PDB entry 4BDY | X-ray diffraction, 2.52 A resolution | chains A and B of the 4 polymer chains in the assembly

== Chain A (and B) ==
Name: Integrase
Organism: Human spumaretrovirus
Notes: EC 2.7.7.-; chain B of this document is another copy of the same molecule, construct and numbering; everything in this record applies to it too
UniProt: P14350 (POL_FOAMV); residues 1-392 here correspond to UniProt positions 752-1143 (UniProt number = residue number + 751)
Sequence (395 residues; numbered -2 to 392; the number before each row is that of its first residue; numbers below 1 keep their minus sign (Gly-2 is residue -2)):
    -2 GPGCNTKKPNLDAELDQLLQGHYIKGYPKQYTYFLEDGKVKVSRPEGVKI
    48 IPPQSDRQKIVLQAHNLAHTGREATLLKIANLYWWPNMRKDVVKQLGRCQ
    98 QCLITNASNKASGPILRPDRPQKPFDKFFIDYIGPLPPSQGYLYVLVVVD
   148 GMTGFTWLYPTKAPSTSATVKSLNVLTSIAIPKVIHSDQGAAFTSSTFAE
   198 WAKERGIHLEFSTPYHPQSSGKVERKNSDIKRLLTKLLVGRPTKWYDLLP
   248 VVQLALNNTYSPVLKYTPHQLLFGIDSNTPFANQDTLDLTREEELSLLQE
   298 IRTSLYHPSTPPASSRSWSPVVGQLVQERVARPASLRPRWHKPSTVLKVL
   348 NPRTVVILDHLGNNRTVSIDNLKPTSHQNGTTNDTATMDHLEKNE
Disordered / not traced: -2 to 7, 376-392 (chain B: -2 to 115, 300-392)
Differences from the reference sequence: expression tag (-2 to 0); variant Ser217 (Gly968 in P14350), Gly218 (Ser969 in P14350)
Ligand contacts:
  - XZ-89 (CIJ; 2-(3-chloro-4-fluorobenzyl)-4,5-dihydroxy-1H-isoindole-1,3(2H)-dione): Asp128, Tyr129, Asp185, Pro214, Gln215, Glu221
  - Zn2+ (ZN): His62, His66, Cys96, Cys99
UniProt features mapped onto this chain:
  - binding site (Mg(2+)): Asp123, Asp185
What the authors report for this chain:
  - binding site for XZ-89: Pro214, Gln215, Glu221

== Chain A / chain B interface ==
Residue-residue contacts - 59 pairs, chain A then chain B:
  Pro121(A) with Ile272(B)
  Phe122(A) with Phe270(B), hydrophobic; Asn275(B)
  Trp154(A) with Ile176(B)
  Asn171(A) with Pro247(B)
  Thr174(A) with Leu251(B)
  Ser175(A) with Pro247(B); Gln250(B); Leu251(B)
  Ile176(A) with Phe152(B); Trp154(B); Phe270(B), hydrophobic
  Ala177(A) with Leu251(B), hydrophobic; His266(B)
  Ile178(A) with Leu251(B), hydrophobic; Asn275(B), hydrogen bond (backbone-side chain); Thr276(B)
  Pro179(A) with Asn275(B)
  Lys180(A) with Asn275(B), hydrogen bond
  Pro247(A) with Ser175(B)
  Gln250(A) with Ser175(B), hydrogen bond (side chain-backbone)
  Leu251(A) with Thr174(B); Ser175(B)
  His266(A) with Phe122(B)
  Leu269(A) with Phe270(B)
  Phe270(A) with Phe122(B), hydrophobic; Leu269(B), hydrophobic; Phe270(B), hydrophobic
  Ile272(A) with Lys120(B); Phe122(B)
  Asp273(A) with Phe122(B)
  Ser274(A) with Phe122(B); Ala177(B); Ile178(B), hydrogen bond (side chain-backbone)
  Asn275(A) with Ile178(B), hydrogen bond (backbone-backbone); Pro179(B), hydrogen bond (side chain-backbone); Lys180(B); Arg202(B); Gly203(B), hydrogen bond (side chain-backbone)
  Thr283(A) with Lys120(B), hydrogen bond (backbone-side chain)
  Leu284(A) with Arg117(B); Pro118(B)
  Leu286(A) with Pro118(B); Lys120(B), hydrogen bond (backbone-side chain)
  Thr287(A) with Lys120(B)
  Arg288(A) with Lys120(B); Pro121(B); Met149(B); Leu268(B), hydrogen bond (side chain-backbone); Leu269(B), hydrogen bond (side chain-backbone)
  Glu289(A) with Tyr263(B)
  Glu291(A) with Lys120(B), salt bridge
  Leu292(A) with Gln267(B); Leu268(B); Gly271(B)
  Leu295(A) with Phe270(B)
  Arg299(A) with Phe270(B), hydrogen bond (side chain-backbone); Gly271(B); Ile272(B)
Other interface residues (no listed pair), chain A (36 interface residues in all): Lys120, Phe152, Thr276, Asp285, Gln296
Other interface residues (no listed pair), chain B (32 interface residues in all): Gln119, Ile204

== Summary ==
36 residues of chain A and 32 residues of chain B are in contact; the contacts include 12 hydrogen bonds and 1
salt bridge. Among the polar pairs are Glu291(A)-Lys120(B), Ile178(A)-Asn275(B) and Lys180(A)-Asn275(B). Chain
A binds Zn2+ and XZ-89. The paper reports a binding site for XZ-89 at Pro214(A), Gln215(A) and Glu221(A).
Chain A and chain B are both Integrase (Human spumaretrovirus); the structure, PFV intasome with inhibitor
XZ-89, was determined by X-ray diffraction together with 4BDZ, 4BE0, 4BE1 and 4BE2 from the same study.
